Entry 8ERT (electron microscopy, 3.30 A resolution); this record covers chains A and E of the 21 polymer chains in the assembly.

[Chain A (and E)]
Molecule: NACHT, LRR and PYD domains-containing protein 3
Organism: Homo sapiens
Notes: chain E of this document is another copy of the same molecule, construct and numbering; everything in this record applies to it too
UniProtKB: Q96P20 (NLRP3_HUMAN); numbering as in UniProt (aligned over 1-95)
Amino-acid sequence (95 residues; row label = number of the first residue in the row):
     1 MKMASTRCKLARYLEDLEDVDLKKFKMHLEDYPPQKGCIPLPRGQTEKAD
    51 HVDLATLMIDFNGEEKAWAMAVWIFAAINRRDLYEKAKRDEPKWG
Swiss-Prot annotation at these positions:
  - modified residue: Ser5 (Phosphoserine), Tyr13 (Phosphotyrosine)
  - natural variant: Asp21 (D21H: In KEFH)
  - mutagenesis: Lys2 to Arg7 (Strongly decreased interaction with MAVS and localization to mitochondria), Ser5 (S5A: Decreased phosphorylation; increased activation of the NLRP3 inflammasome; S5D/E: Mimics phosphorylation state; decreased activation of the NLRP3 inflammasome), Arg7 to Arg12 (Abolished formation of the NLRP3 inflammasome), Arg7 (R7E: Impaired ability to homooligomerize into ordered polymers), Glu15 (E15R: Impaired ability to homooligomerize into ordered polymers. Complete loss of PYCARD/ASC filament nucleation), Leu22 to Lys23 (Loss of PYCARD/ASC-binding. No effect on GBP5-binding), Lys23 to Lys24 (Impaired ability to homooligomerize into ordered polymers. Complete loss of PYCARD/ASC filament nucleation), Lys23 (K23E: Complete loss of PYCARD/ASC filament nucleation; when associated with E-24), Lys24 (K24E: Complete loss of PYCARD/ASC filament nucleation; when associated with E-23), Met27 (M27E: Impaired ability to homooligomerize into ordered polymers. Complete loss of PYCARD/ASC filament nucleation), Asp31 (D31V: Impaired ability to homooligomerize into ordered polymers. Decreased PYCARD/ASC filament nucleation), Arg43 (R43E: Impaired ability to homooligomerize into ordered polymers; R43W: Complete loss of PYCARD/ASC filament nucleation. Decreased PYCARD/ASC filament nucleation), 9 further mutagenesis entries in UniProt

[Interface between chain A and chain E]
Contacting residue pairs - 20 pairs, chain A then chain E:
  Val20(A) - Asp50(E)
  Val20(A) - His51(E)
  Lys23(A) - Asp50(E)  salt bridge
  Lys23(A) - Asp53(E)  salt bridge
  Lys24(A) - Glu15(E)  salt bridge
  Lys24(A) - His51(E)
  Lys24(A) - Val52(E)
  Met27(A) - Arg7(E)
  Met27(A) - Cys8(E)  hydrophobic
  Met27(A) - Ala11(E)  hydrophobic
  Met27(A) - Val52(E)  hydrophobic
  His28(A) - Cys8(E)  hydrogen bond
  Glu30(A) - Arg7(E)  salt bridge
  Asp31(A) - Ser5(E)
  Asp31(A) - Arg7(E)  salt bridge
  Gln35(A) - Met3(E)
  Arg43(A) - Thr56(E)
  Arg43(A) - Asp60(E)  salt bridge
  Trp73(A) - Met3(E)
  Ala77(A) - Met1(E)
Interface residues without a listed pair, chain A (13 interface residues in all): Pro33, Lys36

[Summary]
The chain A/chain E interface involves 13 residues from each chain; the contacts include 1 hydrogen bond and 6
salt bridges. Among the polar pairs are Lys23(A)-Asp50(E), Lys23(A)-Asp53(E) and Lys24(A)-Glu15(E). From
UniProt: 27 mutagenesis sites on chain A.
Both chains are NACHT, LRR and PYD domains-containing protein 3 (Homo sapiens). Entry 8ERT (NLRP3 PYD
filament) was determined by electron microscopy.
